PDB entry 3T6E | X-ray diffraction, 1.92 A resolution | chains L and M of the 4 polymer chains in the assembly

Chain L:
Protein: Reaction center protein L chain
Organism: Blastochloris viridis
UniProt: P06009 (RCEL_RHOVI); residues 1-273 here correspond to UniProt positions 2-274 (UniProt number = residue number + 1)
Sequence (273 residues; row label = number of the first residue in the row):
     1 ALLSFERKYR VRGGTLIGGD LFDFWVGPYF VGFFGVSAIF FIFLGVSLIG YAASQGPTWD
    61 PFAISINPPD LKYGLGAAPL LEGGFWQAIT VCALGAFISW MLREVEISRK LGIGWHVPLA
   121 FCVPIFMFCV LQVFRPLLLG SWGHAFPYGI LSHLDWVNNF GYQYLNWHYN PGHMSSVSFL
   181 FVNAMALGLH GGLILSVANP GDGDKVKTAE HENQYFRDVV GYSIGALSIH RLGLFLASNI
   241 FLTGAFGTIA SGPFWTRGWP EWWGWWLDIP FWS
Swiss-Prot annotation at these positions:
  - binding site ((7R,8Z)-bacteriochlorophyll b): His-153, His-173
  - binding site (Fe cation): His-190, His-230
  - binding site (a ubiquinone): Phe-216

Chain M:
Protein: Reaction center protein M chain
Organism: Blastochloris viridis
UniProt: P06010 (RCEM_RHOVI); residues 1-323 here correspond to UniProt positions 2-324 (UniProt number = residue number + 1)
Sequence (323 residues; each row starts with the number of its first residue):
     1 ADYQTIYTQI QARGPHITVS GEWGDNDRVG KPFYSYWLGK IGDAQIGPIY LGASGIAAFA
    61 FGSTAILIIL FNMAAEVHFD PLQFFRQFFW LGLYPPKAQY GMGIPPLHDG GWWLMAGLFM
   121 TLSLGSWWIR VYSRARALGL GTHIAWNFAA AIFFVLCIGC IHPTLVGSWS EGVPFGIWPH
   181 IDWLTAFSIR YGNFYYCPWH GFSIGFAYGC GLLFAAHGAT ILAVARFGGD REIEQITDRG
   241 TAVERAALFW RWTIGFNATI ESVHRWGWFF SLMVMVSASV GILLTGTFVD NWYLWCVKHG
   301 AAPDYPAYLP ATPDPASLPG APK
Modified positions: Cys-160 (s-hydroxycysteine; CSO)
Swiss-Prot annotation at these positions:
  - binding site ((7R,8Z)-bacteriochlorophyll b): His-180, His-200
  - binding site (Fe cation): His-217, Glu-232, His-264
  - binding site (a ubiquinone): Trp-250

Interface between chain L and chain M:
Residue-residue contacts (199; chain L residue first):
  Leu-3(L) / Leu-248(M)  hydrophobic
  Leu-3(L) / Arg-251(M)
  Leu-3(L) / Asn-257(M)
  Phe-5(L) / Arg-239(M)
  Phe-5(L) / Glu-244(M)
  Glu-6(L) / Leu-248(M)
  Glu-6(L) / Arg-251(M)  salt bridge
  Glu-6(L) / Trp-252(M)  hydrogen bond
  Lys-8(L) / Glu-244(M)  salt bridge
  Tyr-9(L) / Thr-241(M)  hydrogen bond
  Tyr-9(L) / Glu-244(M)  hydrogen bond
  Tyr-9(L) / Arg-245(M)
  Tyr-9(L) / Leu-248(M)  hydrophobic
  Tyr-9(L) / Trp-252(M)
  Arg-10(L) / Trp-252(M)
  Trp-25(L) / Trp-252(M)
  Pro-28(L) / Arg-251(M)
  Pro-28(L) / Trp-252(M)
  Pro-28(L) / Gly-255(M)
  Tyr-29(L) / Trp-252(M)
  Tyr-29(L) / Ile-254(M)
  Tyr-29(L) / Gly-255(M)
  Phe-30(L) / Trp-252(M)  hydrogen bond (backbone-backbone)
  Asp-60(L) / Gly-300(M)
  Asp-60(L) / Ala-301(M)
  Phe-62(L) / Ala-301(M)
  Ala-63(L) / Ala-301(M)  hydrogen bond (backbone-backbone)
  Ala-63(L) / Ala-302(M)
  Ala-63(L) / Pro-303(M)
  Trp-100(L) / Thr-253(M)
  Arg-103(L) / Trp-252(M)  hydrogen bond (side chain-backbone)
  Arg-103(L) / Thr-253(M)  hydrogen bond (side chain-backbone)
  Glu-104(L) / Phe-249(M)
  Glu-104(L) / Thr-253(M)
  Ile-107(L) / Phe-249(M)  hydrophobic
  Ile-107(L) / Trp-252(M)
  Ile-107(L) / Thr-253(M)
  Ser-108(L) / Phe-249(M)
  Lys-110(L) / Trp-252(M)
  Leu-111(L) / Arg-245(M)  hydrogen bond (backbone-side chain)
  Leu-111(L) / Leu-248(M)
  Leu-111(L) / Phe-249(M)
  Leu-111(L) / Trp-252(M)  hydrophobic
  Gly-112(L) / Phe-227(M)
  Ile-113(L) / Ala-223(M)
  Ile-113(L) / Val-224(M)  hydrophobic
  Ile-113(L) / Phe-227(M)  hydrophobic
  Ile-113(L) / Arg-245(M)
  Ile-113(L) / Phe-249(M)  hydrophobic
  Gly-114(L) / Ala-223(M)  hydrogen bond (backbone-backbone)
  His-116(L) / Thr-5(M)  hydrogen bond
  His-116(L) / Ala-219(M)
  His-116(L) / Leu-222(M)
  His-116(L) / Ala-223(M)
  Val-117(L) / Ala-219(M)
  Val-117(L) / Thr-220(M)
  Val-117(L) / Phe-249(M)  hydrophobic
  Val-117(L) / Trp-250(M)  hydrophobic
  Leu-151(L) / Tyr-196(M)  hydrophobic
  Leu-151(L) / Ala-301(M)
  Leu-151(L) / Pro-303(M)
  Ser-152(L) / Pro-303(M)
  Ser-152(L) / Tyr-305(M)
  Leu-154(L) / Tyr-195(M)
  Asp-155(L) / Tyr-196(M)  hydrogen bond
  Asp-155(L) / Pro-303(M)
  Asp-155(L) / Tyr-305(M)  hydrogen bond
  Val-157(L) / Tyr-195(M)
  Asn-158(L) / Asn-193(M)
  Asn-158(L) / Tyr-195(M)
  Tyr-162(L) / Thr-185(M)
  Asn-166(L) / Asp-182(M)
  His-168(L) / Ile-181(M)
  His-168(L) / Leu-184(M)
  His-168(L) / Thr-185(M)
  Tyr-169(L) / Trp-178(M)  hydrophobic
  Tyr-169(L) / Ile-181(M)  hydrophobic
  Tyr-169(L) / Asp-182(M)  hydrogen bond
  Met-174(L) / Trp-178(M)  hydrophobic
  Leu-180(L) / Ala-207(M)
  Asn-183(L) / Cys-210(M)
  Asn-183(L) / Gly-211(M)  hydrogen bond (side chain-backbone)
  Asn-183(L) / Phe-214(M)
  Ala-184(L) / Cys-210(M)  hydrophobic
  Ala-184(L) / Ser-271(M)  hydrogen bond (backbone-side chain)
  Ala-186(L) / Phe-214(M)
  Leu-187(L) / Cys-210(M)  hydrophobic
  Leu-187(L) / Phe-214(M)
  Leu-187(L) / Gly-267(M)
  Gly-188(L) / Asn-147(M)
  Gly-188(L) / Trp-268(M)
  Gly-188(L) / Ser-271(M)
  Leu-189(L) / Ile-144(M)  hydrophobic
  His-190(L) / His-217(M)
  His-190(L) / Glu-232(M)  salt bridge
  His-190(L) / His-264(M)  hydrogen bond
  Gly-191(L) / His-264(M)
  Gly-192(L) / His-143(M)
  Gly-192(L) / Ile-144(M)
  Gly-192(L) / Trp-268(M)
  Leu-193(L) / Ile-144(M)
  Ile-194(L) / Glu-232(M)
  Ile-194(L) / Ile-233(M)
  Ile-194(L) / Ile-236(M)  hydrophobic
  Ile-194(L) / His-264(M)
  Leu-195(L) / His-143(M)
  Leu-195(L) / Glu-261(M)
  Leu-195(L) / His-264(M)
  Leu-195(L) / Arg-265(M)
  Ser-196(L) / Leu-140(M)
  Ser-196(L) / Gly-141(M)  hydrogen bond (backbone-backbone)
  Ser-196(L) / His-143(M)
  Val-197(L) / Leu-140(M)  hydrophobic
  Val-197(L) / Ile-233(M)  hydrophobic
  Ala-198(L) / Ile-236(M)  hydrophobic
  Asn-199(L) / Gly-141(M)
  Asn-199(L) / His-143(M)
  Asn-199(L) / Glu-261(M)  hydrogen bond
  Asn-199(L) / Arg-265(M)  hydrogen bond
  Pro-200(L) / Gly-139(M)
  Pro-200(L) / Gly-141(M)
  Val-206(L) / Ile-233(M)  hydrophobic
  Lys-207(L) / Gly-139(M)  hydrogen bond (side chain-backbone)
  Lys-207(L) / Leu-140(M)
  Lys-207(L) / Ile-233(M)
  Glu-210(L) / Ile-17(M)
  Glu-210(L) / Val-19(M)
  His-211(L) / Val-19(M)
  His-211(L) / Leu-138(M)
  Glu-212(L) / Ile-233(M)
  Gln-214(L) / Ile-17(M)
  Gln-214(L) / Thr-18(M)
  Gln-214(L) / Val-19(M)  hydrogen bond (side chain-backbone)
  Gln-214(L) / Arg-28(M)
  Gln-214(L) / Leu-138(M)
  Tyr-215(L) / Val-131(M)  hydrogen bond (side chain-backbone)
  Tyr-215(L) / Arg-134(M)
  Tyr-215(L) / Ala-135(M)
  Tyr-215(L) / Leu-138(M)  hydrophobic
  Tyr-215(L) / Leu-140(M)  hydrophobic
  Tyr-215(L) / Ile-144(M)  hydrophobic
  Phe-216(L) / Ile-144(M)  hydrophobic
  Arg-217(L) / Asp-43(M)  salt bridge
  Arg-217(L) / Gln-45(M)
  Arg-217(L) / Gly-47(M)
  Arg-217(L) / Pro-48(M)
  Arg-217(L) / Ile-49(M)
  Asp-218(L) / Arg-28(M)  salt bridge
  Asp-218(L) / Ile-49(M)
  Asp-218(L) / Tyr-50(M)  hydrogen bond (backbone-backbone)
  Asp-218(L) / Arg-130(M)  hydrogen bond (backbone-side chain)
  Asp-218(L) / Arg-134(M)  salt bridge
  Val-219(L) / Trp-127(M)
  Val-219(L) / Arg-130(M)  hydrogen bond (backbone-side chain)
  Val-220(L) / Ile-49(M)
  Gly-221(L) / Ile-46(M)
  Gly-221(L) / Gly-47(M)  hydrogen bond (backbone-backbone)
  Gly-221(L) / Pro-48(M)
  Gly-221(L) / Ile-49(M)
  Tyr-222(L) / Leu-38(M)  hydrophobic
  Tyr-222(L) / Gly-42(M)
  Tyr-222(L) / Asp-43(M)  hydrogen bond (side chain-backbone)
  Tyr-222(L) / Gln-45(M)
  Ser-223(L) / Asp-43(M)
  Ile-224(L) / Gly-42(M)
  Ile-224(L) / Asp-43(M)  hydrogen bond (backbone-backbone)
  Ala-226(L) / Asp-230(M)
  Leu-227(L) / Gln-4(M)
  Leu-227(L) / Leu-222(M)  hydrophobic
  Leu-227(L) / Ala-225(M)  hydrophobic
  Leu-227(L) / Asp-230(M)
  Ser-228(L) / Ile-41(M)  hydrogen bond (side chain-backbone)
  Ser-228(L) / Gly-42(M)
  Ile-229(L) / Phe-214(M)
  His-230(L) / His-217(M)  hydrogen bond
  His-230(L) / Gly-218(M)
  His-230(L) / Ile-221(M)
  His-230(L) / Glu-232(M)  salt bridge
  Arg-231(L) / Gln-4(M)  hydrogen bond (side chain-backbone)
  Arg-231(L) / Thr-5(M)  hydrogen bond (side chain-backbone)
  Arg-231(L) / Ile-6(M)  hydrogen bond (side chain-backbone)
  Arg-231(L) / Ile-41(M)  hydrogen bond (side chain-backbone)
  Gly-233(L) / Phe-214(M)
  Leu-234(L) / Ala-215(M)
  Leu-234(L) / Leu-222(M)  hydrophobic
  Ala-237(L) / Gly-211(M)
  Ala-237(L) / Ala-215(M)
  Trp-263(L) / Trp-90(M)  hydrophobic
  Trp-263(L) / Trp-178(M)
  Trp-266(L) / Phe-85(M)  hydrophobic
  Trp-266(L) / Arg-86(M)  hydrogen bond (side chain-backbone)
  Leu-267(L) / Arg-86(M)  hydrogen bond (backbone-side chain)
  Leu-267(L) / Trp-90(M)  hydrophobic
  Phe-271(L) / Leu-82(M)  hydrophobic
  Trp-272(L) / Leu-82(M)  hydrophobic
  Trp-272(L) / Gln-83(M)  hydrogen bond (backbone-side chain)
  Trp-272(L) / Phe-85(M)  hydrophobic
  Trp-272(L) / Arg-86(M)  hydrogen bond (backbone-side chain)
  Ser-273(L) / Arg-86(M)
Other interface residues (no listed pair), chain L (90 interface residues in all): Ser-65, Asp-70, Pro-118, Ala-120, Ile-240
Other interface residues (no listed pair), chain M (93 interface residues in all): Tyr-7, Ile-189, Tyr-208, Leu-213, Ala-216, Thr-237, Ala-247, Tyr-308

Summary:
90 residues of chain L and 93 residues of chain M are in contact; the contacts include 38 hydrogen bonds and 7
salt bridges. Polar pairs include Glu-6(L)/Arg-251(M), Lys-8(L)/Glu-244(M) and His-190(L)/Glu-232(M).
Chain L is Reaction center protein L chain and chain M is Reaction center protein M chain, both from
Blastochloris viridis; the structure, Crystal Structure of the Reaction Centre from Blastochloris viridis
strain DSM 133 (ATCC 19567) substrain-94, was determined by X-ray diffraction (same publication as 3T6D).
